Entry 6RDM (electron microscopy, 3.44 A resolution); this record covers chains P and U of the 20 polymer chains in the assembly.

== Chain P ==
Protein: Mitochondrial ATP synthase subunit OSCP
Organism: Polytomella sp. Pringsheim 198.80
UniProt: D8V7I1 (D8V7I1_9CHLO); residue numbers follow UniProt; this construct covers 1-229
Amino-acid sequence (229 residues; each row starts with the number of its first residue):
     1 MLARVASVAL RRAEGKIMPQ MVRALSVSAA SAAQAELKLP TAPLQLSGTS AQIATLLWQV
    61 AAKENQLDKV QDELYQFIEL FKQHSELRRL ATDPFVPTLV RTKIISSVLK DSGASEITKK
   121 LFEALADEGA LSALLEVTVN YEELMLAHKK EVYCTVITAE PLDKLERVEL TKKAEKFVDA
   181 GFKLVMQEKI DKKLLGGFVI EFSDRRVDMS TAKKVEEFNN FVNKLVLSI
Not modelled in the structure: 1-36, 151-229

== Chain U ==
Protein: ATP synthase subunit alpha
Organism: Polytomella sp. Pringsheim 198.80
UniProt: A0ZW40 (A0ZW40_9CHLO); residues 1-562 here = UniProt positions 1-562
Amino-acid sequence (562 residues; each row starts with the number of its first residue):
     1 MRSPAAFVAR SGLFKASLGQ SNWAQKAEQM MASVTRTFAA DAKALDELRK PKFSSKYLIQ
    61 HVSQKLIPAV KEWEKSYQPP VIHLGRVLSV GDGIARVYGL KSVQAGELVC FDSGVKGMAL
   121 NLQADHVGVV VFGNDSVIHQ GDLVYRTGQI VNVPIGPGTL GRVTDGLGQP IDGKGPLTNV
   181 RSSLVEVKAP GIIARQSVRE PLFTGVKAVD ALVPIGRGQR ELIIGDRQTG KTAVAIDAII
   241 HQKNCNEQVP KAQRVYCVYV AVGQKRSTVA QLVKLFTQTG AMRYTIMVSA TASDAAPLQF
   301 LAPYSGCAMA EYFRDTGKHG LIIYDDLSKQ SVAYRQMSLL LRRPPGREAF PGDVFYLHSR
   361 LLERAAKLSK ELGGGSLTAF PVIETQAGDV SAYIATNVIS ITDGQIFLET ELFYKGIRPA
   421 LNVGLSVSRV GSAAQFPGMK QVAGTLKLEL AQYREVAAFA QFGSDLDAAT QYVLERGARL
   481 TEMLKQKQFA PIPIERQTVA VYAATKGFLD KVRVQDIVAA EEAVISQVNP AVFKILKANG
   541 KITPALDAHL KAELRKVKLP GA
Not modelled in the structure: 1-39
Construct notes: conflict Arg266 (Lys in A0ZW40)
Ion coordination: Mg2+: Thr232 (together with ATP)
Ligand contacts: ATP (adenosine-5'-triphosphate): Arg227, Gln228, Thr229, Gly230, Lys231, Thr232, Ala233, Asp326, Phe413, Arg418, Pro419, Gln486, Lys487, Gln488

== How chain P and chain U interact ==
Residue-residue contacts - 63 pairs, chain P then chain U:
  Lys69(P) - Tyr57(U)
  Asp72(P) - Phe53(U)
  Asp72(P) - Ser55(U)
  Glu73(P) - Tyr57(U)
  Tyr75(P) - Lys52(U)
  Tyr75(P) - Phe53(U)
  Gln76(P) - Ser55(U)
  Gln76(P) - Lys56(U)
  Gln76(P) - Tyr57(U)  hydrogen bond (side chain-backbone)
  Gln76(P) - Leu58(U)  hydrogen bond (side chain-backbone)
  Gln76(P) - Ile59(U)
  Phe77(P) - Leu58(U)  hydrophobic
  Ile78(P) - Leu48(U)  hydrophobic
  Glu79(P) - Arg49(U)
  Glu79(P) - Lys50(U)
  Glu79(P) - Pro51(U)
  Glu79(P) - Phe53(U)
  Leu80(P) - Val62(U)  hydrophobic
  Lys82(P) - Arg49(U)  hydrogen bond (side chain-backbone)
  His84(P) - Ser63(U)  hydrogen bond
  His84(P) - Leu66(U)
  Glu86(P) - Val70(U)
  Glu86(P) - Tyr77(U)
  Leu87(P) - Leu66(U)  hydrophobic
  Arg89(P) - Gln78(U)  hydrogen bond (side chain-backbone)
  Arg89(P) - Pro79(U)
  Arg89(P) - Pro80(U)
  Leu90(P) - Tyr77(U)
  Asp93(P) - Tyr98(U)
  Pro94(P) - Leu88(U)  hydrophobic
  Phe95(P) - Gln78(U)
  Phe95(P) - Arg86(U)
  Phe95(P) - Val87(U)
  Phe95(P) - Leu88(U)  hydrophobic
  Phe95(P) - Tyr98(U)  hydrophobic
  Val96(P) - Tyr77(U)  hydrophobic
  Pro97(P) - Ser76(U)
  Val100(P) - Trp73(U)  hydrophobic
  Val100(P) - Ser76(U)
  Val100(P) - Tyr77(U)  hydrophobic
  Lys103(P) - Trp73(U)
  Ile104(P) - Ala69(U)
  Ile104(P) - Trp73(U)
  Val108(P) - His61(U)
  Val108(P) - Val62(U)  hydrophobic
  Val108(P) - Lys65(U)
  Val108(P) - Ala69(U)  hydrophobic
  Lys110(P) - His61(U)  hydrogen bond (backbone-side chain)
  Ser112(P) - Tyr57(U)  hydrogen bond (side chain-backbone)
  Ser112(P) - Leu58(U)
  Ser112(P) - His61(U)
  Gly113(P) - Tyr57(U)
  Gly113(P) - Leu58(U)
  Leu135(P) - Leu48(U)  hydrophobic
  Glu136(P) - Ala40(U)
  Glu136(P) - Leu45(U)
  Thr138(P) - Leu48(U)
  Val139(P) - Ala44(U)
  Val139(P) - Leu45(U)  hydrophobic
  Val139(P) - Leu48(U)  hydrophobic
  Asn140(P) - Ala40(U)
  Glu142(P) - Leu48(U)
  Glu143(P) - Ala44(U)
Interface residues without a listed pair, chain P (35 interface residues in all): Asp111
Interface residues without a listed pair, chain U (34 interface residues in all): Glu47, Gln140, Gly141

== Summary ==
Chain P and chain U form an interface of 35 and 34 residues respectively, with 7 hydrogen bonds. Polar
contacts include Gln76(P)-Tyr57(U), Gln76(P)-Leu58(U) and Lys82(P)-Arg49(U). Bound to chain U: ATP.
Here chain P is Mitochondrial ATP synthase subunit OSCP and chain U is ATP synthase subunit alpha, both from
Polytomella sp. Pringsheim 198.80. Entry 6RDM (Cryo-EM structure of Polytomella F-ATP synthase, Rotary
substate 1B, focussed refinement of F1 head and rotor) was determined by electron microscopy (same publication
as 6RD4, 6RD5, 6RD6, 6RD7, 6RD8, 6RD9 and 46 further entries).
